PDB entry 6OP1 | X-ray diffraction, 1.70 A resolution | chains A and D of the 4 polymer chains in the assembly

Chain A:
Molecule: Nitrogenase molybdenum-iron protein alpha chain
Source organism: Azotobacter vinelandii
Notes: EC 1.18.6.1
UniProt: P07328 (NIFD_AZOVI); residues 4-480 here = UniProt positions 4-480
Amino-acid sequence (477 residues; each row starts with the number of its first residue):
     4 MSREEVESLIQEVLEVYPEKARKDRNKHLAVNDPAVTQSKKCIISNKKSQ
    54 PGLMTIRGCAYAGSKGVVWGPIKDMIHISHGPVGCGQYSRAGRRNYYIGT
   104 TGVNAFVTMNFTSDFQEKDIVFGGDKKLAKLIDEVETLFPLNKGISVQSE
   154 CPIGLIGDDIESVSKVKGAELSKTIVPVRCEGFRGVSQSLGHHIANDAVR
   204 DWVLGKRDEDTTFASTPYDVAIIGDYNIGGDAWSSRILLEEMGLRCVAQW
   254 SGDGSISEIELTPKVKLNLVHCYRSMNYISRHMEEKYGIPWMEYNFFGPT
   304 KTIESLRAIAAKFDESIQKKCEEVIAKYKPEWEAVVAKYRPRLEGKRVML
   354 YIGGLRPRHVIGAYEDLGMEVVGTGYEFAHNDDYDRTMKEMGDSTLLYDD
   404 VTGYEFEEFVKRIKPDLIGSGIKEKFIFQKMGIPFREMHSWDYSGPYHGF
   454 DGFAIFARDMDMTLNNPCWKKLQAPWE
Curated features (UniProtKB/Swiss-Prot):
  - binding site ([8Fe-7S] cluster): Cys-62, Cys-88, Cys-154
  - binding site ([7Fe-Mo-9S-C-homocitryl] cluster): Cys-275, His-442
  - mutagenesis: His-195 (H195Q: No nitrogenase activity)
Ion coordination: fe(8)-S(7) cluster Fe: Cys-62, Cys-88, Cys-154 (shared with 3 residues of chain B); Mg2+ site 1 near Met-112 (its only coordinating residue here); Fe ion: Cys-275, His-442 (together with 3-hydroxy-3-carboxy-adipic acid, carbon monoxide); Mg2+ site 2: Ile-328, Trp-335
Residues lining bound ligands:
  - fe(8)-S(7) cluster (CLF): Cys-62, Tyr-64, Pro-85, Gly-87, Cys-88, Tyr-91, Glu-153, Cys-154, Gly-185
  - carbon monoxide / ICS: Val-70, Arg-96, Gln-191, His-195, Tyr-229, Ile-231, Cys-275, Ser-278, Ile-355, Gly-356, Gly-357, Leu-358, Arg-359, Pro-360, Phe-381, Met-441, His-442
  - 3-hydroxy-3-carboxy-adipic acid (HCA): Ala-65, Gly-95, Arg-96, Gln-191, Gly-424, Ile-425, Lys-426, Glu-440, His-442
Reported in the primary citation:
  - binding site for Fe ion: Arg-96 (citing earlier work)
  - binding site for Fe ion: His-195, Gly-356, Gly-357, Leu-358 (proposed by the authors, not directly observed)
  - Fe ion coordination: Cys-275, His-442 (citing earlier work)

Chain D:
Molecule: Nitrogenase molybdenum-iron protein beta chain
Source organism: Azotobacter vinelandii
Notes: EC 1.18.6.1
UniProt: P07329 (NIFK_AZOVI); numbering as in UniProt (aligned over 2-523)
Amino-acid sequence (522 residues; row label = number of the first residue in the row):
     2 SQQVDKIKASYPLFLDQDYKDMLAKKRDGFEEKYPQDKIDEVFQWTTTKE
    52 YQELNFQREALTVNPAKACQPLGAVLCALGFEKTMPYVHGSQGCVAYFRS
   102 YFNRHFREPVSCVSDSMTEDAAVFGGQQNMKDGLQNCKATYKPDMIAVST
   152 TCMAEVIGDDLNAFINNSKKEGFIPDEFPVPFAHTPSFVGSHVTGWDNMF
   202 EGIARYFTLKSMDDKVVGSNKKINIVPGFETYLGNFRVIKRMLSEMGVGY
   252 SLLSDPEEVLDTPADGQFRMYAGGTTQEEMKDAPNALNTVLLQPWHLEKT
   302 KKFVEGTWKHEVPKLNIPMGLDWTDEFLMKVSEISGQPIPASLTKERGRL
   352 VDMMTDSHTWLHGKRFALWGDPDFVMGLVKFLLELGCEPVHILCHNGNKR
   402 WKKAVDAILAASPYGKNATVYIGKDLWHLRSLVFTDKPDFMIGNSYGKFI
   452 QRDTLHKGKEFEVPLIRIGFPIFDRHHLHRSTTLGYEGAMQILTTLVNSI
   502 LERLDEETRGMQATDYNHDLVR
Curated features (UniProtKB/Swiss-Prot):
  - binding site ([8Fe-7S] cluster): Cys-70, Cys-95, Cys-153, Ser-188
Ion coordination: fe(8)-S(7) cluster Fe: Cys-70, Cys-95, Cys-153 (shared with 3 residues of chain C); Ca2+ site 1: Arg-108, Glu-109 (shared with 2 residues of chain B); Ca2+ site 2: Asp-353, Asp-357 (shared with 2 residues of chain B)
Residues lining bound ligands: fe(8)-S(7) cluster (CLF): Cys-70, Pro-72, Ser-92, Gly-94, Cys-95, Tyr-98, Phe-99, Thr-152, Cys-153, Ser-188

Chain A / chain D interface:
Residue-residue contacts (47; chain A residue first):
  Arg-93(A) with Leu-521(D)
  Ala-94(A) with Leu-521(D), hydrophobic
  Arg-97(A) with Asp-520(D), salt bridge
  Tyr-99(A) with Tyr-517(D); Asn-518(D), hydrogen bond; Asp-520(D), hydrogen bond
  Tyr-100(A) with Tyr-517(D)
  Gly-102(A) with Gln-513(D)
  Thr-103(A) with Met-512(D); Gln-513(D), hydrogen bond
  Thr-104(A) with Met-512(D)
  Phe-429(A) with Asp-357(D)
  Gln-432(A) with Thr-356(D), hydrogen bond; Asp-357(D)
  Lys-433(A) with Asp-353(D), salt bridge
  Arg-439(A) with Thr-360(D)
  Tyr-446(A) with Trp-361(D), hydrophobic; Val-522(D); Arg-523(D)
  Met-465(A) with Thr-360(D); His-363(D)
  Thr-466(A) with His-359(D), hydrogen bond; Thr-360(D)
  Asn-469(A) with His-359(D); His-363(D)
  Pro-470(A) with Leu-384(D); Glu-385(D); Tyr-415(D)
  Trp-472(A) with Thr-356(D)
  Lys-474(A) with Leu-322(D); Asp-323(D), salt bridge; Arg-348(D), hydrogen bond (backbone-side chain); Val-352(D)
  Leu-475(A) with Arg-348(D), hydrogen bond (backbone-side chain); Val-352(D), hydrophobic
  Gln-476(A) with Arg-348(D)
  Ala-477(A) with Arg-348(D)
  Pro-478(A) with Asp-326(D); Met-330(D), hydrophobic; Arg-348(D)
  Trp-479(A) with Asp-326(D); Met-330(D), hydrophobic; Ile-340(D), hydrophobic; Thr-345(D), hydrogen bond; Arg-348(D); Tyr-487(D)
  Glu-480(A) with Thr-345(D)
Also at the interface, not in a pair above, chain A (30 interface residues in all): Ile-101, Asn-107, Trp-236, Asp-445, Cys-471
Also at the interface, not in a pair above, chain D (30 interface residues in all): Met-355, Gly-387, Asp-516

Summary:
Chain A and chain D each contribute 30 residues to their interface, with 8 hydrogen bonds and 3 salt bridges.
Among the polar pairs are Arg-97(A)/Asp-520(D), Lys-433(A)/Asp-353(D) and Lys-474(A)/Asp-323(D). The paper
reports a binding site for Fe ion at Arg-96(A), His-195(A) and Gly-356(A) among others; Fe ion coordination by
Cys-275(A) and His-442(A).
Here chain A is Nitrogenase molybdenum-iron protein alpha chain and chain D is Nitrogenase molybdenum-iron
protein beta chain, both from Azotobacter vinelandii. Entry 6OP1 (Selenium incorporated, carbon monoxide
inhibited FeMo-cofactor of azotobacter vinelandii) was determined by X-ray diffraction (same publication as
6OP2, 6OP3 and 6OP4).
